7SWL - chains A and B of the 7 polymer chains in the assembly; structure by electron microscopy, 2.88 A resolution.

[Chain A (and B)]
Name: Rix7
From: Chaetomium thermophilum
Notes: chain B of this document is another copy of the same molecule, construct and numbering; everything in this record applies to it too
UniProtKB: G0RZG1 (G0RZG1_CHATD); residues 200-802 here = UniProt positions 200-802
Chain sequence (629 residues; each row starts with the number of its first residue):
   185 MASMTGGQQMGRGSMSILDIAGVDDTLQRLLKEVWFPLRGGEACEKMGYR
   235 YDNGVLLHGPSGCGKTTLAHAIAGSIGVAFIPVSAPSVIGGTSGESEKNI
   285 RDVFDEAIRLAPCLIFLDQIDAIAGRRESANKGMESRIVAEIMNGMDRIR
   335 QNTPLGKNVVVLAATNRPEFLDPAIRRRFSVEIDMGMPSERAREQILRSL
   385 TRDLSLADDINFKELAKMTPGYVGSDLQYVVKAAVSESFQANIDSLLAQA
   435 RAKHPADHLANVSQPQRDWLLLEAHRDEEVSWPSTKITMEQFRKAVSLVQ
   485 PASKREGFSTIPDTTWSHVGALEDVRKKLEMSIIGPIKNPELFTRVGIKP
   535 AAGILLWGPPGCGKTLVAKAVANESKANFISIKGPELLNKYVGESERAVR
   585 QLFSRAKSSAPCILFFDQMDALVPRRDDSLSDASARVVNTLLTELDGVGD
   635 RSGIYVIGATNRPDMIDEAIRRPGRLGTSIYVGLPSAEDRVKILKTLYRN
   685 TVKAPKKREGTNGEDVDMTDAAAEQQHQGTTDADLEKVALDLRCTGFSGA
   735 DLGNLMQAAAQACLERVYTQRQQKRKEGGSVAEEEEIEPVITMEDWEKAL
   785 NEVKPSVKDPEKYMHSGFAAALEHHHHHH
Disordered / not traced: 185-199, 310-316, 463-465, 687-713, 761-771, 801-813 (chain B: 185-198, 439-445, 461-465, 687-713, 762-771, 799-813)
Differences from the reference sequence: expression tag (185-199, 803-813); conflict Q303 (Glu in G0RZG1), Q602 (Glu in G0RZG1)
Bound ions: Mg2+ site 1: T250 (together with ATP); Mg2+ site 2: T549 (together with ATP)
Ligand contacts:
  - ATP (adenosine-5'-triphosphate), molecule 1: D203, I204, A205, V207, P244, S245, G246, C247, G248, K249, T250, T251, N350, I380, L384, G408, S409, Q412
  - ATP, molecule 2: H502, V503, G504, L506, P543, P544, G545, C546, G547, K548, T549, L550, Q602, N645, I677, L681, G733, A734

[How chain A and chain B interact]
Pairs across the interface (143):
  S245(A) with A358(B); R361(B), hydrogen bond
  G246(A) with R361(B)
  P270(A) with R321(B); A324(B), hydrophobic; E325(B); N328(B)
  S271(A) with R285(B)
  I273(A) with S277(B); R321(B)
  G275(A) with S277(B); G278(B)
  Q303(A) with A324(B); M327(B); N328(B), hydrogen bond
  D305(A) with R311(B), salt bridge
  A306(A) with S320(B); R321(B); A324(B), hydrophobic
  I307(A) with R321(B)
  E319(A) with G317(B), hydrogen bond (side chain-backbone)
  N350(A) with R311(B), hydrogen bond
  R351(A) with R311(B); P357(B)
  F354(A) with E312(B)
  D387(A) with M231(B)
  L388(A) with M231(B), hydrophobic; Y233(B), hydrophobic
  S409(A) with R361(B)
  Y413(A) with R361(B), hydrogen bond (side chain-backbone); R362(B); S364(B)
  V415(A) with Y233(B)
  K416(A) with Y233(B), hydrogen bond (backbone-side chain); Y235(B); D236(B), hydrogen bond (side chain-backbone); N237(B); S364(B)
  S420(A) with Y235(B)
  E421(A) with K216(B), salt bridge
  F423(A) with F220(B), hydrophobic; A227(B), hydrophobic; M231(B), hydrophobic
  L430(A) with W219(B), hydrophobic
  V446(A) with L202(B), hydrophobic
  S447(A) with D208(B), hydrogen bond
  P449(A) with D208(B); L211(B), hydrophobic; Q212(B)
  Q450(A) with I201(B); I204(B); A205(B); D208(B); L211(B)
  D452(A) with Q212(B)
  W453(A) with I201(B), hydrophobic; L211(B), hydrogen bond (side chain-backbone); L214(B); L215(B); W219(B), hydrophobic; I256(B), hydrophobic; S259(B); I260(B), hydrophobic
  L454(A) with I201(B), hydrophobic; L202(B), hydrophobic
  L456(A) with L215(B), hydrophobic; W219(B), hydrophobic
  E457(A) with G258(B); S259(B)
  R460(A) with R223(B); G258(B); S259(B); I260(B); G261(B)
  W466(A) with F220(B); R223(B); G224(B); A227(B), hydrophobic; K230(B), hydrogen bond (backbone-side chain)
  S468(A) with K230(B)
  A486(A) with R361(B)
  R489(A) with R360(B), hydrogen bond (side chain-backbone); F363(B), hydrogen bond (side chain-backbone); S364(B); E366(B), salt bridge
  E490(A) with R310(B), salt bridge; E353(B)
  G545(A) with R656(B)
  F563(A) with V632(B), hydrophobic
  K567(A) with T627(B); E628(B), salt bridge
  P569(A) with R620(B); T624(B)
  E570(A) with R584(B)
  L572(A) with V576(B), hydrophobic; G577(B); R581(B); R620(B)
  N573(A) with V576(B); R581(B)
  K574(A) with Y575(B); V576(B), hydrogen bond (backbone-backbone); E578(B)
  F599(A) with V632(B), hydrophobic
  Q602(A) with N623(B); L626(B); T627(B); R659(B)
  D604(A) with R610(B), salt bridge; N623(B), hydrogen bond
  A605(A) with R620(B); N623(B)
  P608(A) with D616(B)
  D611(A) with D612(B)
  L614(A) with D616(B)
  S618(A) with D616(B)
  N645(A) with R610(B), hydrogen bond; A653(B)
  R646(A) with R610(B), hydrogen bond (side chain-backbone)
  M649(A) with R610(B)
  A734(A) with R656(B); P657(B)
  D735(A) with P657(B)
  N738(A) with P657(B)
  Q741(A) with I532(B)
  A744(A) with V530(B); I532(B), hydrophobic
  Q745(A) with M515(B); S516(B); I532(B)
  L748(A) with L526(B), hydrophobic; F527(B), hydrophobic; V530(B), hydrophobic
  E749(A) with M515(B)
  Y752(A) with L526(B); F527(B)
  P773(A) with R529(B); V530(B), hydrophobic
  I775(A) with V530(B)
  S790(A) with R655(B); P657(B)
  K796(A) with E652(B), salt bridge
  Y797(A) with E652(B), hydrogen bond
Also at the interface, not in a pair above, chain A (91 interface residues in all): S268, T276, M318, Q412, V419, Q424, I427, L482, P544, T549, K553, S565, G568, R581, D601, S613, T685, C747, E772
Also at the interface, not in a pair above, chain B (88 interface residues in all): R213, E226, K316, M318, R334, G531, A535, E580, D611, G631, G661

[Overview]
91 residues of chain A and 88 residues of chain B are in contact, with 17 hydrogen bonds and 7 salt bridges.
Among the polar pairs are D305(A)-R311(B), E421(A)-K216(B) and R489(A)-E366(B). Chain A binds ATP.
Both chains are Rix7 (Chaetomium thermophilum). Entry 7SWL (CryoEM structure of the N-terminal-deleted Rix7
AAA-ATPase) was determined by electron microscopy (same publication as 7T0V and 7T3I).
